PDB entry 5M8H | X-ray diffraction, 2.34 A resolution | chains A and F of the 8 polymer chains in the assembly

Chain A:
Molecule: ATP phosphoribosyltransferase regulatory subunit
Organism: Psychrobacter arcticus (strain DSM 17307 / 273-4)
Reference sequence: Q4FTX3 (HISZ_PSYA2); residue numbers follow UniProt; this construct covers 1-387
Amino-acid sequence (388 residues; each row starts with the number of its first residue; numbering starts at 0):
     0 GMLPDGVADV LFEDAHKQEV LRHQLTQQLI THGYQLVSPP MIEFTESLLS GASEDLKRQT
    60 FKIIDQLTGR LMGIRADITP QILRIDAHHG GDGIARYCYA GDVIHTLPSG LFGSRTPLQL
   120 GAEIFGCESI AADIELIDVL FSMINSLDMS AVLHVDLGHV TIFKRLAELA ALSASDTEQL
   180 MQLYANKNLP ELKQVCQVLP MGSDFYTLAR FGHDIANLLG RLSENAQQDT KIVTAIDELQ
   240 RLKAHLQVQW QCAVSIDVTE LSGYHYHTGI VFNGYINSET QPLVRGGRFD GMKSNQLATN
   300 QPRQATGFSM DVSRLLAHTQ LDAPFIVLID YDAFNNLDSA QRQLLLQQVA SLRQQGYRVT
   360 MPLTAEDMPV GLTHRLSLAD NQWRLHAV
Not modelled in the structure: 290-300
Sequence notes: expression tag (0)
Ion coordination: Sr2+ site 1: Asp76, Thr78; Sr2+ site 2: Asn144, Asp147

Chain F:
Molecule: ATP phosphoribosyltransferase
Organism: Psychrobacter arcticus (strain DSM 17307 / 273-4)
Notes: EC 2.4.2.17
Reference sequence: Q4FQF7 (HIS1_PSYA2); numbering as in UniProt (aligned over 1-231)
Amino-acid sequence (232 residues; each row starts with the number of its first residue; numbering starts at 0):
     0 GMTEVTNSLP TSGLLNEAND EFLGLTLALS KGRILEETMP LLRAAGVELL EDPEASRKLI
    60 FPTSNPNVRV LILRASDVPT YVEHGAADFG VAGKDVLLEH GANHVYELLD LKIAQCKLMT
   120 AGVKDAPLPN RRLRIATKYV NVARAYFASQ GQQVDVIKLY GSMELAPLVG LGDLIVDVVD
   180 TGNTLRANGL EARDHICDVS SRLIVNQVSY KRKFALLEPI LDSFKNSINS TS
Not modelled in the structure: 0-19, 229-231
Sequence notes: expression tag (0)

Interface between chain A and chain F:
Residue-residue contacts (13; chain A residue first):
  Gly0(A) with Ala147(F); Gly150(F); Gln151(F)
  Leu2(A) with Gln152(F)
  Pro3(A) with Gln152(F), hydrogen bond (backbone-side chain)
  Val6(A) with Arg131(F); Gln152(F), hydrogen bond (backbone-side chain)
  Ala7(A) with Arg131(F)
  Asp13(A) with Asn129(F), hydrogen bond
  Phe111(A) with Arg133(F); Asp154(F); Val155(F); Ile156(F), hydrophobic
Also at the interface, not in a pair above, chain A (9 interface residues in all): Asp4, Gly5
Also at the interface, not in a pair above, chain F (11 interface residues in all): Phe146

In short:
Chain A and chain F form an interface of 9 and 11 residues respectively; the contacts include 3 hydrogen
bonds. Polar pairs include Pro3(A)-Gln152(F), Val6(A)-Gln152(F) and Asp13(A)-Asn129(F). Asp76(A) and Thr78(A)
coordinate Sr2+ site 1. Asn144(A) and Asp147(A) coordinate Sr2+ site 2.
Chain A is ATP phosphoribosyltransferase regulatory subunit and chain F is ATP phosphoribosyltransferase, both
from Psychrobacter arcticus (strain DSM 17307 / 273-4); the structure, ATP phosphoribosyltransferase (HisZG
ATPPRT) from Psychrobacter arcticus, was determined by X-ray diffraction.
